Entry 3WTP (X-ray diffraction, 2.67 A resolution); this record covers chains A and I of the 10 polymer chains in the assembly.

# Chain A
Molecule: Histone H3-like centromeric protein A
Organism: Homo sapiens
UniProt: P49450 (CENPA_HUMAN); numbering as in UniProt (aligned over 1-140)
Amino-acid sequence (143 residues; row label = number of the first residue in the row; numbers below 1 keep their minus sign (Gly-2 is residue -2)):
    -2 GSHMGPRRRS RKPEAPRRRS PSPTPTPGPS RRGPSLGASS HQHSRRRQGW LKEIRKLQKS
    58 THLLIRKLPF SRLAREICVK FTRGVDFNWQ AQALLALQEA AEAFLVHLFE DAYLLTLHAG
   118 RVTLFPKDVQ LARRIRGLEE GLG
Disordered / not traced: -2 to 45, 135-140
Construct notes: expression tag (-2 to 0)
Curated features (UniProtKB/Swiss-Prot):
  - region: Gln39 to Leu54 (Important for flexibility of DNA ends that protrude from nucleosomes)
  - modified residue: Gly2 (N,N,N-trimethylglycine), Ser7 (Phosphoserine), Ser17 (Phosphoserine), Ser19 (Phosphoserine), Ser27 (Phosphoserine), Ser68 (Phosphoserine)
  - mutagenesis: Ser7 (S7A: Induces a delay at the terminal stage of cytokinesis and chromosome misalignment during mitosis due to a defect in kinetochore attachment to microtubules), Ser17 (S17A: Impaired mitotic chromosome congression and chromosome segregation; when associated with A-19), Ser19 (S19A: Impaired mitotic chromosome congression and chromosome segregation; when associated with A-17), Ser68 (S68A: No effect on interaction with HJURP. Impairs localization at centromeres; S68E/Q: Impairs interaction with HJURP, association with chromatin and localization at centromeres), Arg80 to Gly81 (Impairs retention at centromeres, but not targeting to centromeres), His104 (H104G: Reduces location at centromeres. Abolishes location at centromeres; when associated with C-112), Leu112 (L112C: No effect on location at centromeres. Abolishes location at centromeres; when associated with G-104)

# Chain I
Molecule: 146-nt DNA strand
Sequence (146 nucleotides; row label = number of the first residue in the row):
     1 ATCAATATCC ACCTGCAGAT TCTACCAAAA GTGTATTTGG AAACTGCTCC ATCAAAAGGC
    61 ATGTTCAGCT GAATTCAGCT GAACATGCCT TTTGATGGAG CAGTTTCCAA ATACACTTTT
   121 GGTAGAATCT GCAGGTGGAT ATTGAT

# Chain A / chain I interface
Pairs across the interface (15):
  Arg63(A) with DG59(I), sugar contact; DC60(I), salt bridge to the phosphate
  Arg72(A) with DC50(I), salt bridge to the phosphate
  Asn85(A) with DC50(I), phosphate contact
  Trp86(A) with DC49(I), sugar contact; DC50(I), hydrogen bond to the phosphate
  Gln87(A) with DC49(I), phosphate contact
  Ala88(A) with DC49(I), hydrogen bond to the phosphate
  Gly117(A) with DT70(I), phosphate contact
  Arg118(A) with DT70(I), phosphate contact; DG71(I), salt bridge to the phosphate
  Val119(A) with DT70(I), hydrogen bond to the phosphate
  Thr120(A) with DT70(I), hydrogen bond to the phosphate
  Phe122(A) with DT70(I), phosphate contact; DG71(I), phosphate contact
Other interface residues (no listed pair), chain A (12 interface residues in all): Leu48
Other interface residues (no listed pair), chain I (8 interface residues in all): DC69, DT142

# In short
The interface between chain A and chain I involves 12 residues on one side and 8 on the other, with 4 hydrogen
bonds and 3 salt bridges. Polar pairs include Trp86(A)-DC50(I), Ala88(A)-DC49(I) and Val119(A)-DT70(I).
Curated annotation (UniProt) lists 8 mutagenesis sites on chain A.
Here chain A is Histone H3-like centromeric protein A (Homo sapiens) and chain I is a 146-nt DNA strand. Entry
3WTP (Crystal Structure of the heterotypic nucleosome containing human CENP-A and H3.3) was determined by
X-ray diffraction.
